7WTN - chains C2 and SH of the 18 polymer chains in the assembly; structure by electron microscopy, 3.40 A resolution.

== Chain C2 ==
Molecule: 18S rRNA
From: Saccharomyces cerevisiae
Sequence (1800 nucleotides; row label = number of the first residue in the row):
     1 UAUCUGGUUG AUCCUGCCAG UAGUCAUAUG CUUGUCUCAA AGAUUAAGCC AUGCAUGUCU
    61 AAGUAUAAGC AAUUUAUACA GUGAAACUGC GAAUGGCUCA UUAAAUCAGU UAUCGUUUAU
   121 UUGAUAGUUC CUUUACUACA UGGUAUAACU GUGGUAAUUC UAGAGCUAAU ACAUGCUUAA
   181 AAUCUCGACC CUUUGGAAGA GAUGUAUUUA UUAGAUAAAA AAUCAAUGUC UUCGGACUCU
   241 UUGAUGAUUC AUAAUAACUU UUCGAAUCGC AUGGCCUUGU GCUGGCGAUG GUUCAUUCAA
   301 AUUUCUGCCC UAUCAACUUU CGAUGGUAGG AUAGUGGCCU ACCAUGGUUU CAACGGGUAA
   361 CGGGGAAUAA GGGUUCGAUU CCGGAGAGGG AGCCUGAGAA ACGGCUACCA CAUCCAAGGA
   421 AGGCAGCAGG CGCGCAAAUU ACCCAAUCCU AAUUCAGGGA GGUAGUGACA AUAAAUAACG
   481 AUACAGGGCC CAUUCGGGUC UUGUAAUUGG AAUGAGUACA AUGUAAAUAC CUUAACGAGG
   541 AACAAUUGGA GGGCAAGUCU GGUGCCAGCA GCCGCGGUAA UUCCAGCUCC AAUAGCGUAU
   601 AUUAAAGUUG UUGCAGUUAA AAAGCUCGUA GUUGAACUUU GGGCCCGGUU GGCCGGUCCG
   661 AUUUUUUCGU GUACUGGAUU UCCAACGGGG CCUUUCCUUC UGGCUAACCU UGAGUCCUUG
   721 UGGCUCUUGG CGAACCAGGA CUUUUACUUU GAAAAAAUUA GAGUGUUCAA AGCAGGCGUA
   781 UUGCUCGAAU AUAUUAGCAU GGAAUAAUAG AAUAGGACGU UUGGUUCUAU UUUGUUGGUU
   841 UCUAGGACCA UCGUAAUGAU UAAUAGGGAC GGUCGGGGGC AUCAGUAUUC AAUUGUCAGA
   901 GGUGAAAUUC UUGGAUUUAU UGAAGACUAA CUACUGCGAA AGCAUUUGCC AAGGACGUUU
   961 UCAUUAAUCA AGAACGAAAG UUAGGGGAUC GAAGAUGAUC AGAUACCGUC GUAGUCUUAA
  1021 CCAUAAACUA UGCCGACUAG GGAUCGGGUG GUGUUUUUUU AAUGACCCAC UCGGCACCUU
  1081 ACGAGAAAUC AAAGUCUUUG GGUUCUGGGG GGAGUAUGGU CGCAAGGCUG AAACUUAAAG
  1141 GAAUUGACGG AAGGGCACCA CCAGGAGUGG AGCCUGCGGC UUAAUUUGAC UCAACACGGG
  1201 GAAACUCACC AGGUCCAGAC ACAAUAAGGA UUGACAGAUU GAGAGCUCUU UCUUGAUUUU
  1261 GUGGGUGGUG GUGCAUGGCC GUUCUUAGUU GGUGGAGUGA UUUGUCUGCU UAAUUGCGAU
  1321 AACGAACGAG ACCUUAACCU ACUAAAUAGU GGUGCUAGCA UUUGCUGGUU AUCCACUUCU
  1381 UAGAGGGACU AUCGGUUUCA AGCCGAUGGA AGUUUGAGGC AAUAACAGGU CUGUGAUGCC
  1441 CUUAGACGUU CUGGGCCGCA CGCGCGCUAC ACUGACGGAG CCAGCGAGUC UAACCUUGGC
  1501 CGAGAGGUCU UGGUAAUCUU GUGAAACUCC GUCGUGCUGG GGAUAGAGCA UUGUAAUUAU
  1561 UGCUCUUCAA CGAGGAAUUC CUAGUAAGCG CAAGUCAUCA GCUUGCGUUG AUUACGUCCC
  1621 UGCCCUUUGU ACACACCGCC CGUCGCUAGU ACCGAUUGAA UGGCUUAGUG AGGCCUCAGG
  1681 AUCUGCUUAG AGAAGGGGGC AACUCCAUCU CAGAGCGGAG AAUUUGGACA AACUUGGUCA
  1741 UUUAGAGGAA CUAAAAGUCG UAACAAGGUU UCCGUAGGUG AACCUGCGGA AGGAUCAUUA
Disordered / not traced: 73-75, 133-135, 489-498, 651-683, 707-732, 1147-1634, 1639-1643, 1687-1711, 1759-1765

== Chain SH ==
Protein: 40S ribosomal protein S7-A
From: Saccharomyces cerevisiae
UniProt: P26786 (RS7A_YEAST); numbering as in UniProt (aligned over 1-190)
Amino-acid sequence (190 residues; each row starts with the number of its first residue):
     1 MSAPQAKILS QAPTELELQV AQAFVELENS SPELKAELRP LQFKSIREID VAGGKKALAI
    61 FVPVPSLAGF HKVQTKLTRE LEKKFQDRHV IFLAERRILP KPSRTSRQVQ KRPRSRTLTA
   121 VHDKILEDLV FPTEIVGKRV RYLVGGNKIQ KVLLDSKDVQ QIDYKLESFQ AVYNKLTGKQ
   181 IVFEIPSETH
Disordered / not traced: 1-2, 188-190
Curated features (UniProtKB/Swiss-Prot):
  - modified residue: Ser2 (N-acetylserine)
  - cross-link (Glycyl lysine isopeptide (Lys-Gly)): Lys83 (interchain with G-Cter in ubiquitin), Lys84 (interchain with G-Cter in ubiquitin), Lys124 (interchain with G-Cter in ubiquitin)

== Chain C2 / chain SH interface ==
Residue-residue contacts (50; chain C2 residue first):
  C637(C2) with Arg114(SH), hydrogen bond to the base
  U638(C2) with Lys101(SH), hydrogen bond to the sugar; Arg112(SH), hydrogen bond to the phosphate; Thr119(SH), sugar contact
  U639(C2) with Ile98(SH), base contact; Pro100(SH), base contact; Arg112(SH), salt bridge to the phosphate; Thr117(SH), phosphate contact; Leu118(SH), hydrogen bond to the phosphate; Thr119(SH), hydrogen bond to the phosphate
  U640(C2) with Leu118(SH), base contact; Lys148(SH), sugar contact; Lys179(SH), hydrogen bond to the base
  G641(C2) with Thr177(SH), hydrogen bond to the base; Gly178(SH), hydrogen bond to the sugar
  U694(C2) with Glu95(SH), hydrogen bond to the base; Arg96(SH), hydrogen bond to the base; Arg97(SH), hydrogen bond to the base; Ile98(SH), sugar contact; Val121(SH), base contact
  U695(C2) with Pro100(SH), phosphate contact
  C696(C2) with Pro100(SH), phosphate contact
  C697(C2) with Thr105(SH), base contact; Ser106(SH), base contact
  U698(C2) with Arg107(SH), sugar contact
  U742(C2) with Arg104(SH), sugar contact
  U743(C2) with Ser106(SH), phosphate contact; Arg107(SH), sugar contact
  A803(C2) with Arg104(SH), hydrogen bond to the base
  A804(C2) with Arg104(SH), base contact
  U805(C2) with Arg104(SH), hydrogen bond to the base
  A806(C2) with Arg104(SH), base contact
  G810(C2) with Gln108(SH), base contact; Lys111(SH), base contact
  A811(C2) with Gln110(SH), hydrogen bond to the base; Pro113(SH), base contact
  G816(C2) with Gln110(SH), hydrogen bond to the sugar
  A817(C2) with Gln110(SH), sugar contact
  A856(C2) with Pro63(SH), sugar contact; Pro65(SH), sugar contact; Arg96(SH), base contact; Arg97(SH), hydrogen bond to the base; Ser115(SH), hydrogen bond to the base; Arg116(SH), hydrogen bond to the sugar; Val121(SH), base contact
  U857(C2) with Pro65(SH), phosphate contact
  G858(C2) with Pro113(SH), phosphate contact; Arg116(SH), salt bridge to the phosphate
  A859(C2) with Pro113(SH), phosphate contact
  U860(C2) with Arg114(SH), phosphate contact
Other interface residues (no listed pair), chain C2 (27 interface residues in all): C741, A746
Other interface residues (no listed pair), chain SH (32 interface residues in all): Val64, Leu99, Ser103, Val109

== Summary ==
Chain C2 and chain SH form an interface of 27 and 32 residues respectively; the contacts include 18 hydrogen
bonds and 2 salt bridges. Polar pairs include C637(C2)-Arg114(SH), U640(C2)-Lys179(SH) and
G641(C2)-Thr177(SH).
Here chain C2 is 18S rRNA and chain SH is 40S ribosomal protein S7-A, both from Saccharomyces cerevisiae.
Entry 7WTN (Cryo-EM structure of a yeast pre-40S ribosomal subunit - State Tsr1-1 (with Rps2)) was determined
by electron microscopy, deposited together with 7WTO, 7WTP, 7WTQ and 7WTR.
